7VF9 - chains D and F of the 6 polymer chains in the assembly; structure by electron microscopy, 4.04 A resolution (low resolution: residue-level contacts below are approximate; hydrogen-bond / salt-bridge calls are withheld).

== Chain D ==
Molecule: DNA-directed RNA polymerase subunit beta'
From: Pseudomonas aeruginosa PAO1
Notes: EC 2.7.7.6
UniProtKB: Q9HWC9 (RPOC_PSEAE); residue numbers follow UniProt; this construct covers 2-1399
Amino-acid sequence (1412 residues; row label = number of the first residue in the row; numbering starts at 0):
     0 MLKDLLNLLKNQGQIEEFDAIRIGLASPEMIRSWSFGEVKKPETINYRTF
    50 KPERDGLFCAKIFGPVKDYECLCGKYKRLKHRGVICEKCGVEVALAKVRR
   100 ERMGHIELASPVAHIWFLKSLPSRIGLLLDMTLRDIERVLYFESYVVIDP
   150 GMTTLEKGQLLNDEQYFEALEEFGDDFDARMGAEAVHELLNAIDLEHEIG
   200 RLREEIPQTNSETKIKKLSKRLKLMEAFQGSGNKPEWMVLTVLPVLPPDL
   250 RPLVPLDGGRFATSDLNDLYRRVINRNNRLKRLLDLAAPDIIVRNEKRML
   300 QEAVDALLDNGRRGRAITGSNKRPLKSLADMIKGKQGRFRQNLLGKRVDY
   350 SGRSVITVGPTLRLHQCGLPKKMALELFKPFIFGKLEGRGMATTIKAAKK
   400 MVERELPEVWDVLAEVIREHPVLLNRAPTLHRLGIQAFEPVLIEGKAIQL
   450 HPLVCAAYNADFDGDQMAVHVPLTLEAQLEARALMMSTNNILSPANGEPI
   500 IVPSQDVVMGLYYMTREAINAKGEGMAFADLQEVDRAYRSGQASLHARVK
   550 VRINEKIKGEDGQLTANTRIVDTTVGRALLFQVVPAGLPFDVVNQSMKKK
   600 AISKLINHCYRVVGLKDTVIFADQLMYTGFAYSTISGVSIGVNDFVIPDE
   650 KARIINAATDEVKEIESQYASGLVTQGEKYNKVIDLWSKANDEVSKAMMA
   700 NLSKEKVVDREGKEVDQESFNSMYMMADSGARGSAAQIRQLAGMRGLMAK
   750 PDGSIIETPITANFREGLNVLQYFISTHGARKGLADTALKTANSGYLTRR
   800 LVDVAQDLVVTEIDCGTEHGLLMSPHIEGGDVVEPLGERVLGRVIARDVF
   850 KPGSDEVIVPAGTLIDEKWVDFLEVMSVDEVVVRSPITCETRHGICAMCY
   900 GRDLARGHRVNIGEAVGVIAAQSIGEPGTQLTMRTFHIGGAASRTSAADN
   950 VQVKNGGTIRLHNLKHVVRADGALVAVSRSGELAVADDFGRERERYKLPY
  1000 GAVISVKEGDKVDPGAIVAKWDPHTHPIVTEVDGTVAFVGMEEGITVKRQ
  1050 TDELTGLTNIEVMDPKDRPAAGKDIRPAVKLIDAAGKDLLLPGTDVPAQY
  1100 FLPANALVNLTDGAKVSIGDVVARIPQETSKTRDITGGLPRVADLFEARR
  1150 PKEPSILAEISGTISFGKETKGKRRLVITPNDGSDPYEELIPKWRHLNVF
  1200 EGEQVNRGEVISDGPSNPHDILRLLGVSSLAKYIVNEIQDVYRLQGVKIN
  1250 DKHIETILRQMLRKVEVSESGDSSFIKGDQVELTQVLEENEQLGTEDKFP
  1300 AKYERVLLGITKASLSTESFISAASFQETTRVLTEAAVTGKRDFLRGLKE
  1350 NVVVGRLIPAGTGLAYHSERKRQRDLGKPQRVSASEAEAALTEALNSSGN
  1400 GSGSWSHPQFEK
Disordered / not traced: 0-15, 932-945, 1127-1134, 1377-1411
Differences from the reference sequence: initiating methionine (0); expression tag (1, 1400-1411)
Metal / ion sites: Zn2+ site 1: Cys70, Cys72; Mg2+: Asp460, Asp462, Asp464; Zn2+ site 2: Cys888, Cys898
Curated features (UniProtKB/Swiss-Prot):
  - binding site (Zn(2+)): Cys70, Cys72, Cys85, Cys88, Cys814, Cys888, Cys895, Cys898
  - binding site (Mg(2+)): Asp460, Asp462, Asp464

== Chain F ==
Molecule: RNA polymerase sigma factor RpoS
From: Pseudomonas aeruginosa PAO1
UniProtKB: P45684 (RPOS_PSEAE); numbering as in UniProt (aligned over 1-334)
Amino-acid sequence (338 residues; numbered -3 to 334; the number before each row is that of its first residue; numbers below 1 keep their minus sign (Gly-3 is residue -3)):
    -3 GAMGMALKKEGPEFDHDDEVLLLEPGIMLDESSADEQPSPRATPKATTSF
    47 SSKQHKHIDYTRALDATQLYLNEIGFSPLLTPEEEVHFARLAQKGDPAGR
    97 KRMIESNLRLVVKIARRYVNRGLSLLDLIEEGNLGLIRAVEKFDPERGFR
   147 FSTYATWWIRQTIERAIMNQTRTIRLPIHVVKELNVYLRAARELTHKLDH
   197 EPSPEEIANLLEKPVAEVKRMLGLNERVTSVDVSLGPDSDKTLLDTLTDD
   247 RPTDPCELLQDDDLSESIDQWLTELTDKQREVVIRRFGLRGHESSTLEEV
   297 GQEIGLTRERVRQIQVEALKRLREILEKNGLSSDALFQ
Disordered / not traced: -3 to 56, 231-237
Differences from the reference sequence: expression tag (-3 to 0)
Curated features (UniProtKB/Swiss-Prot):
  - DNA-binding region: Leu293 to Val312 (H-T-H motif)
  - region: Asp61 to Ala94 (Sigma-70 factor domain-1)
  - motif: Asp123 to Glu126 (Interaction with polymerase core subunit RpoC)

== Chain D / chain F interface ==
Pairs across the interface - 49 pairs, chain D then chain F:
  Lys40(D) - Arg171(F)
  Glu42(D) - Arg171(F)
  Ile44(D) - Ile170(F)
  Tyr46(D) - Leu172(F)
  Lys79(D) - Gly287(F)
  Tyr140(D) - Leu60(F)
  Glu142(D) - Leu60(F)
  Val253(D) - Leu243(F)
  Arg259(D) - Arg223(F)
  Arg259(D) - Thr225(F)
  Phe260(D) - Ile170(F)
  Phe260(D) - Val224(F)
  Ala261(D) - Val224(F)
  Ala261(D) - Val227(F)
  Thr262(D) - Val224(F)
  Thr262(D) - Thr225(F)
  Thr262(D) - Val227(F)
  Asp264(D) - Ser226(F)
  Asp264(D) - Asp228(F)
  Arg270(D) - Gln166(F)
  Arg275(D) - Ser120(F)
  Arg275(D) - Leu122(F)
  Arg275(D) - Asp123(F)
  Arg278(D) - Asp123(F)
  Arg278(D) - Glu126(F)
  Arg278(D) - Gln166(F)
  Leu285(D) - Ile133(F)
  Pro288(D) - Lys97(F)
  Ile290(D) - Glu69(F)
  Ile290(D) - Leu104(F)
  Ile291(D) - Leu104(F)
  Ile291(D) - Asn129(F)
  Asn294(D) - Tyr66(F)
  Asn294(D) - Leu122(F)
  Arg297(D) - Leu65(F)
  Met298(D) - Leu122(F)
  Met298(D) - Glu126(F)
  Thr392(D) - Asp259(F)
  Thr393(D) - Asp259(F)
  Ile394(D) - Leu255(F)
  Ile394(D) - Gln256(F)
  Ile394(D) - Asp259(F)
  Lys395(D) - Gln256(F)
  Lys395(D) - Leu327(F)
  Lys395(D) - Ala331(F)
  Lys395(D) - Leu332(F)
  Ala396(D) - Gly326(F)
  Lys399(D) - Ala331(F)
  Lys399(D) - Gln334(F)
Other interface residues (no listed pair), chain D (37 interface residues in all): Asn45, Ser263, Asn274, Leu282, Arg293, Asn320, Lys325, Phe382
Other interface residues (no listed pair), chain F (39 interface residues in all): Ala62, Leu130, Arg168, Thr169, Glu222, Cys252, Asn325

== Overview ==
37 residues of chain D face 39 of chain F across their interface. Cys70(D) and Cys72(D) coordinate Zn2+ site
1. The Mg2+ site is built by Asp460(D), Asp462(D) and Asp464(D). Curated annotation (UniProt) lists 8
Zn2+-binding residues and 3 Mg2+-binding residues on chain D.
Chain D is DNA-directed RNA polymerase subunit beta' and chain F is RNA polymerase sigma factor RpoS, both
from Pseudomonas aeruginosa PAO1; the structure, Cryo-EM structure of Pseudomonas aeruginosa RNAP sigmaS
holoenzyme complexes, was determined by electron microscopy, deposited together with 7F0R, 7XL3 and 7XL4.
